2F3S - chain A; structure by X-ray diffraction, 1.96 A resolution.

Chain A:
Protein: Glycogen phosphorylase, muscle form
Organism: Oryctolagus cuniculus
Notes: EC 2.4.1.1
UniProt: P00489 (PHS2_RABIT); numbering as in UniProt (aligned over 1-842)
Sequence (842 residues; numbered 1 to 842; the number before each row is that of its first residue):
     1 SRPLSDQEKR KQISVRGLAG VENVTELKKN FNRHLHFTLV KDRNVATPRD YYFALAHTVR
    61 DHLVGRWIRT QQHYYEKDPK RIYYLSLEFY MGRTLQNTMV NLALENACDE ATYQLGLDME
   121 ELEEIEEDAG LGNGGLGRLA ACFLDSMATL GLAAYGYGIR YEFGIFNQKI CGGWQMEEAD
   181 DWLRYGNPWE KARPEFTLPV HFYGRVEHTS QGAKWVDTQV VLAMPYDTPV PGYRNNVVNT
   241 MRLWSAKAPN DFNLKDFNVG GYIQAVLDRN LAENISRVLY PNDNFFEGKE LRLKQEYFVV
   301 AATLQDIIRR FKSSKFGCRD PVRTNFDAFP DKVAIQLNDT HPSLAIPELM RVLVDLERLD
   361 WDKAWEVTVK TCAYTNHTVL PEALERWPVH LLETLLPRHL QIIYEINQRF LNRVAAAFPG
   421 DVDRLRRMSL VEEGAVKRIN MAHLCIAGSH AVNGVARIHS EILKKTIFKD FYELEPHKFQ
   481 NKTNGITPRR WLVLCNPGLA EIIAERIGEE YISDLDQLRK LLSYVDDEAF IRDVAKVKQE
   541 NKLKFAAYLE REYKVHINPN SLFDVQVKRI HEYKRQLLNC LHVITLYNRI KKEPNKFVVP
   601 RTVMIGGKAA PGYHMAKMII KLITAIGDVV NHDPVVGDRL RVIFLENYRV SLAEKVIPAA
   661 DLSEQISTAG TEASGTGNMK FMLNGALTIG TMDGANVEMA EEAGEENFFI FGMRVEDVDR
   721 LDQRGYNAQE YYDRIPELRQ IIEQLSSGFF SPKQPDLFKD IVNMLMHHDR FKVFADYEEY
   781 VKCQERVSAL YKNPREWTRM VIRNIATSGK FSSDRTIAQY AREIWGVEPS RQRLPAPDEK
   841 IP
Unresolved in the structure: 1-11, 255-260, 315-323, 837-842
Covalent attachments: pyridoxal phosphate (PLP) linked to Lys680
Ligand contacts:
  - ethyl-N-(beta-D-glucopyranosyl)oxamate (7GP; N-[ethoxy(oxo)acetyl]-beta-D-glucopyranosylamine): Gly135, Leu136, Leu139, Asp283, Asn284, Asp339, His341, His377, Thr378, Ala383, Val455, Asn484, Tyr573, Glu672, Ala673, Ser674, Gly675, Thr676
  - pyridoxal phosphate (PLP): Tyr90, Gly134, Gly135, Arg138, Trp491, Val567, Lys568, Lys574, Tyr648, Arg649, Val650, Ala653, Gln665, Glu672, Gly675, Thr676, Gly677
Curated features (UniProtKB/Swiss-Prot):
  - modified residue: Ser747 (Phosphoserine)

In short:
Ligands of chain A: ethyl-N-(beta-D-glucopyranosyl)oxamate. Covalently linked pyridoxal phosphate: at Lys680.
Chain A is Glycogen phosphorylase, muscle form (Oryctolagus cuniculus); the structure, Crystal Structure of
the glycogen phosphorylase B / ethyl-N-(beta-D-glucopyranosyl)oxamate complex, was determined by X-ray
diffraction, deposited together with 2F3P, 2F3Q and 2F3U.
